7T6T - chains A and B of the 5 polymer chains in the assembly; structure by electron microscopy, 3.20 A resolution.

[Chain A]
Molecule: Guanine nucleotide-binding protein G(i) subunit alpha-1
Organism: Homo sapiens
Reference sequence: P63096 (GNAI1_HUMAN); residues 2-354 here = UniProt positions 2-354
Sequence (353 residues; row label = number of the first residue in the row):
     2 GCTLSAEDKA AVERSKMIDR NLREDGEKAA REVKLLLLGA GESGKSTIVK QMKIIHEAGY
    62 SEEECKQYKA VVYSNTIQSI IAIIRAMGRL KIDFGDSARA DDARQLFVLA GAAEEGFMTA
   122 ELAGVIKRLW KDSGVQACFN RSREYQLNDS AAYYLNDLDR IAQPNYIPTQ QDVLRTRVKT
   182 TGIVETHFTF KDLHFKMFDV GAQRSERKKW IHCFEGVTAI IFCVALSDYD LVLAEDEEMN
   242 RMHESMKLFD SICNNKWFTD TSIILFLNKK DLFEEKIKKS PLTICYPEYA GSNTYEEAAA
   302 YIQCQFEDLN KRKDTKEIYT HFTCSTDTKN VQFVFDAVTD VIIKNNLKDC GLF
Not modelled in the structure: 2-4, 56-181, 234-240
Differences from the reference sequence: conflict Ala203 (Gly in P63096), Ser326 (Ala in P63096)

[Chain B]
Molecule: Guanine nucleotide-binding protein G(I)/G(S)/G(T) subunit beta-1
Reference sequence: P54311 (GBB1_RAT); numbering as in UniProt (aligned over 2-340)
Sequence (353 residues; numbered -12 to 340; the number before each row is that of its first residue; numbers below 1 keep their minus sign (His-12 is residue -12)):
   -12 HHHHHHHHMG SLLQSELDEL RQEAEQLKNQ IRDARKACAD ATLSQITNNI DPVGRIQMRT
    48 RRTLRGHLAK IYAMHWGTDS RLLVSASQDG KLIIWDSYTT NKVHAIPLRS SWVMTCAYAP
   108 SGNYVACGGL DNICSIYNLK TREGNVRVSR ELAGHTGYLS CCRFLDDNQI VTSSGDTTCA
   168 LWDIETGQQT TTFTGHTGDV MSLSLAPDTR LFVSGACDAS AKLWDVREGM CRQTFTGHES
   228 DINAICFFPN GNAFATGSDD ATCRLFDLRA DQELMTYSHD NIICGITSVS FSKSGRLLLA
   288 GYDDFNCNVW DALKADRAGV LAGHDNRVSC LGVTDDGMAV ATGSWDSFLK IWN
Not modelled in the structure: -12 to 4
Differences from the reference sequence: expression tag (-12 to 1); conflict Glu6 (Gln in P54311)

[Interface between chain A and chain B]
Residue-residue contacts (54):
  Val13(A) - Asn88(B)
  Arg15(A) - Val90(B)  hydrogen bond (side chain-backbone)
  Arg15(A) - His91(B)
  Ser16(A) - Asn88(B)
  Ser16(A) - Lys89(B)  hydrogen bond (side chain-backbone)
  Ile19(A) - Lys89(B)
  Asp20(A) - Gly53(B)
  Asp20(A) - Lys89(B)  salt bridge
  Leu23(A) - Gly53(B)
  Leu23(A) - Lys78(B)
  Leu23(A) - Ile80(B)  hydrophobic
  Leu23(A) - Lys89(B)
  Leu23(A) - Ala92(B)  hydrophobic
  Asp26(A) - Lys78(B)  salt bridge
  Gly27(A) - Leu55(B)
  Thr182(A) - Asp118(B)
  Thr182(A) - Asn119(B)
  Gly183(A) - Leu117(B)
  Gly183(A) - Asp118(B)
  Gly183(A) - Asn119(B)  hydrogen bond (backbone-side chain)
  Ile184(A) - Trp99(B)
  Ile184(A) - Leu117(B)
  Glu186(A) - Ser97(B)  hydrogen bond
  Glu186(A) - Trp99(B)  hydrogen bond
  Phe199(A) - Trp99(B)  hydrophobic
  Gln204(A) - Leu117(B)  hydrogen bond (side chain-backbone)
  Gln204(A) - Asn119(B)
  Gln204(A) - Gly144(B)
  Gln204(A) - Tyr145(B)  hydrogen bond (side chain-backbone)
  Ser206(A) - Tyr145(B)
  Ser206(A) - Gly162(B)  hydrogen bond (side chain-backbone)
  Ser206(A) - Asp186(B)  hydrogen bond
  Glu207(A) - Asp186(B)  hydrogen bond (backbone-side chain)
  Lys209(A) - Asp228(B)
  Lys210(A) - Met101(B)
  Lys210(A) - Tyr145(B)
  Lys210(A) - Met188(B)
  Lys210(A) - Cys204(B)
  Lys210(A) - Asp228(B)
  Lys210(A) - Asn230(B)  hydrogen bond
  Lys210(A) - Asp246(B)  salt bridge
  Trp211(A) - Leu117(B)  hydrophobic
  Trp211(A) - Tyr145(B)
  His213(A) - Lys57(B)  hydrogen bond (backbone-side chain)
  His213(A) - Tyr59(B)
  His213(A) - Trp332(B)
  Cys214(A) - Tyr59(B)
  Cys214(A) - Trp99(B)
  Phe215(A) - Trp99(B)  hydrophobic
  Phe215(A) - Leu117(B)  hydrophobic
  Glu216(A) - Lys57(B)  salt bridge
  Glu216(A) - Trp332(B)
  Trp258(A) - Arg314(B)
  Trp258(A) - Trp332(B)  hydrophobic
Interface residues without a listed pair, chain A (27 interface residues in all): Ala12, Arg24, Ala203
Interface residues without a listed pair, chain B (29 interface residues in all): Thr143

[Summary]
Chain A and chain B form an interface of 27 and 29 residues respectively; the contacts include 12 hydrogen
bonds and 4 salt bridges. Polar pairs include Asp20(A)-Lys89(B), Asp26(A)-Lys78(B) and Lys210(A)-Asp246(B).
Here chain A is Guanine nucleotide-binding protein G(i) subunit alpha-1 (Homo sapiens) and chain B is Guanine
nucleotide-binding protein G(I)/G(S)/G(T) subunit beta-1. Entry 7T6T (Structure of the human FPR1-Gi complex
with fMLFII) was determined by electron microscopy (same publication as 7T6S, 7T6U and 7T6V).
